PDB entry 8B5B | X-ray diffraction, 1.92 A resolution | chain A

[Chain A]
Name: Bromodomain-containing protein 4
From: Homo sapiens
UniProt: O60885 (BRD4_HUMAN); residue numbers follow UniProt; this construct covers 44-168
Chain sequence (129 residues; row label = number of the first residue in the row):
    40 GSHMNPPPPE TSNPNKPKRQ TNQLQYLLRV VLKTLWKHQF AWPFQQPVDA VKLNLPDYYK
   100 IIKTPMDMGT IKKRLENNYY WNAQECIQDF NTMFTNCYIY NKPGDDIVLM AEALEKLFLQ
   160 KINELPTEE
Not modelled in the structure: 40, 168
Construct notes: expression tag (40-43)
UniProt features mapped onto this chain:
  - site: Asn140 (Acetylated histone binding)
  - cross-link: Lys99 (Glycyl lysine isopeptide (Lys-Gly) (interchain with G-Cter in SUMO2))
  - natural variant: Asp145 (D145G: Found in a patient with a neurodevelopmental syndrome; uncertain significance)
  - mutagenesis: Asn140 (N140A: Abolishes binding to acetylated histones)

[Overview]
Curated annotation (UniProt) lists one mutagenesis site.
Chain A is Bromodomain-containing protein 4 (Homo sapiens); the structure, Human BRD4 bromdomain 1 in complex
with a H4 peptide containing acetyl lysine and ApmTri (H4K5acK8ApmTri), was determined by X-ray diffraction
together with 8B5A and 8B5C from the same study.
